PDB entry 7E8E | electron microscopy, 3.90 A resolution | chains D and A of the 12 polymer chains in the assembly

Chain D (and A):
Protein: Potassium voltage-gated channel subfamily D member 2
Organism: Homo sapiens
Notes: chain A of this document is another copy of the same molecule, construct and numbering; everything in this record applies to it too
UniProt: Q9NZV8 (KCND2_HUMAN); residue numbers follow UniProt; this construct covers 2-495
Sequence (494 residues; numbered 2 to 495; the number before each row is that of its first residue):
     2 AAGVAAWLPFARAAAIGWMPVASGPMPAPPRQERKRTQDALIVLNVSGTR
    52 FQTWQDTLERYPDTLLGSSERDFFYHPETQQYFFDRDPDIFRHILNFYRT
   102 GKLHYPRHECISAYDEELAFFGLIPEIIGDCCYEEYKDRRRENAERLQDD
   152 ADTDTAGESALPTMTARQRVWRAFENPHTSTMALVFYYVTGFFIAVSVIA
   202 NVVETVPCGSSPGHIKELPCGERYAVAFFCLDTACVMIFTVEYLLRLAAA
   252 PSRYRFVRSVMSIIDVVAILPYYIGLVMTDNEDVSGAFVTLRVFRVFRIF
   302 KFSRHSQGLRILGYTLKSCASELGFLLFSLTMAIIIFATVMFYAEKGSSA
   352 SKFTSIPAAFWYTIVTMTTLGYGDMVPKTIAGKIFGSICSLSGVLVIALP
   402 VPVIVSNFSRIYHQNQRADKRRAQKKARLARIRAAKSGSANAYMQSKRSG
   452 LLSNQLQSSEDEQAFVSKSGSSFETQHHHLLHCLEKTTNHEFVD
Unresolved in the structure: 158-166, 219-223, 451-471 (chain A: 158-166, 220-223, 451-471)
Sequence notes: conflict Ser-450 (Asn in Q9NZV8)
Curated features (UniProtKB/Swiss-Prot):
  - region: Ala-2 to Met-20 (Interaction with KCNIP1, KCNIP2, and other family members), Glu-71 to Asp-90 (Interaction with KCNIP1), Gln-308 to Ala-321 (S4-S5 linker), Phe-474 to Thr-489 (Required for dendritic targeting)
  - motif: Thr-370 to Asp-375 (Selectivity filter)
  - binding site (Zn(2+)): His-105, Cys-111, Cys-132, Cys-133
  - binding site (K(+)): Thr-370, Leu-371, Gly-372, Tyr-373
  - modified residue: Thr-38 (Phosphothreonine), Ser-438 (Phosphoserine)
  - natural variant: Val-404 (V404M: Found in a family with atypical autism and severe epilepsy)
  - mutagenesis: Gly-309 (G309A: Increases peak current amplitude and causes a negative shift in the voltage-dependence of activation), Arg-311 (R311A: No effect on peak current amplitude, but causes a positive shift in the voltage-dependence of activation. May increase the affinity for the closed-inactivated state of the channel), Ile-312 (I312A: Increases peak current amplitude and causes a positive shift in the voltage-dependence of activation), Leu-313 (L313A: Causes a positive shift in the voltage-dependence of activation. May decrease the affinity for the closed-inactivated state of the channel), Gly-314 (G314A: Loss of channel activity), Tyr-315 (Y315A: Increases peak current amplitude but has a minor effect on the voltage-dependence of activation), Thr-316 (T316A: Increases peak current amplitude and causes a positive shift in the voltage-dependence of activation), Leu-317 (L317A: Increases peak current amplitude and causes a positive shift in the voltage-dependence of activation), Lys-318 (K318A: Increases peak current amplitude and causes a positive shift in the voltage-dependence of activation), Ser-319 (S319A: May impair protein folding), Cys-320 (C320A: Increases peak current amplitude and causes a positive shift in the voltage-dependence of activation ...), Ser-322 (S322A: Increases peak current amplitude and causes a positive shift in the voltage-dependence of activation. May increase the affinity for the closed-inactivated state of the channel), 16 further mutagenesis entries in UniProt

Chain D / chain A interface:
Residue-residue contacts (97):
  Ala-2(D) with Phe-474(A)
  Ala-3(D) with Phe-474(A), hydrophobic
  Ala-6(D) with Phe-474(A), hydrophobic
  Leu-9(D) with Phe-474(A), hydrophobic; Gln-477(A)
  Ala-12(D) with Leu-481(A), hydrophobic
  Arg-13(D) with Gln-477(A), hydrogen bond
  Trp-19(D) with Leu-485(A), hydrophobic; Thr-488(A)
  Val-22(D) with Thr-488(A)
  Ala-23(D) with Thr-488(A)
  Ser-24(D) with Lys-487(A)
  Pro-26(D) with Lys-487(A)
  Met-27(D) with Lys-487(A)
  Pro-28(D) with His-480(A)
  Ala-29(D) with His-480(A), hydrogen bond (backbone-side chain)
  Pro-30(D) with His-480(A)
  Pro-31(D) with His-480(A)
  Leu-42(D) with His-77(A); Phe-84(A), hydrophobic
  Arg-51(D) with Asn-46(A); Gly-49(A), hydrogen bond (side chain-backbone)
  Phe-52(D) with Ser-48(A); Gly-49(A)
  Gln-53(D) with Ser-48(A), hydrogen bond (backbone-backbone); Gly-49(A); Phe-84(A)
  Thr-54(D) with Asp-86(A)
  Trp-55(D) with His-77(A); Asp-86(A)
  Thr-58(D) with Asp-86(A)
  Arg-93(D) with Asp-88(A), salt bridge; Asp-90(A), salt bridge; Glu-110(A), salt bridge
  Leu-96(D) with Ser-48(A)
  Asn-97(D) with Asp-88(A), hydrogen bond
  Arg-100(D) with Asp-86(A), hydrogen bond (side chain-backbone); Arg-87(A); Glu-117(A), salt bridge; Glu-118(A), salt bridge
  Thr-101(D) with Glu-117(A)
  His-105(D) with Cys-111(A), hydrogen bond; Ser-113(A); Ala-114(A)
  Arg-108(D) with Arg-140(A)
  His-109(D) with His-109(A)
  Glu-127(D) with Arg-432(A), hydrogen bond (backbone-side chain)
  Ile-128(D) with Arg-432(A)
  Asp-131(D) with Arg-147(A)
  Cys-132(D) with Cys-111(A), hydrogen bond; Ser-113(A), hydrogen bond; Arg-147(A), hydrogen bond (backbone-side chain)
  Cys-133(D) with Cys-111(A), hydrophobic
  Tyr-134(D) with Gln-425(A)
  Glu-135(D) with Arg-147(A); Arg-418(A)
  Phe-326(D) with Gly-309(A); Leu-310(A), hydrophobic
  Phe-329(D) with Phe-303(A), hydrophobic; Leu-310(A), hydrophobic
  Met-333(D) with Ile-300(A), hydrophobic
  Ile-336(D) with Val-203(A), hydrophobic; Val-297(A), hydrophobic
  Ile-337(D) with Val-297(A), hydrophobic; Ile-300(A), hydrophobic
  Thr-340(D) with Val-297(A)
  Phe-343(D) with Thr-206(A)
  Tyr-344(D) with Glu-205(A), hydrogen bond; Arg-293(A); Val-294(A), hydrophobic
  Ser-356(D) with Thr-206(A)
  Ile-357(D) with Asn-202(A); Thr-206(A)
  Phe-361(D) with Val-203(A), hydrophobic
  Tyr-363(D) with Tyr-373(A), hydrogen bond
  Val-366(D) with Leu-371(A)
  Thr-367(D) with Leu-371(A); Tyr-373(A), hydrogen bond
  Thr-370(D) with Thr-370(A); Leu-371(A)
  Leu-371(D) with Leu-371(A); Gly-372(A)
  Gly-372(D) with Leu-371(A); Gly-372(A); Tyr-373(A)
  Tyr-373(D) with Tyr-373(A)
  Gly-374(D) with Tyr-373(A)
  Val-377(D) with Tyr-373(A), hydrophobic
  Lys-384(D) with Trp-362(A)
  Ser-388(D) with Ile-365(A)
  Ser-391(D) with Thr-369(A)
  Leu-392(D) with Leu-331(A), hydrophobic; Ile-398(A), hydrophobic
  Val-395(D) with Ile-398(A), hydrophobic
  Leu-396(D) with Ile-405(A), hydrophobic
  Ala-399(D) with Val-406(A)
  Leu-400(D) with Leu-313(A), hydrophobic
Also at the interface, not in a pair above, chain D (74 interface residues in all): Gly-25, Gln-33, Lys-103, Pro-107, Glu-323, Pro-358, Pro-378, Pro-403
Also at the interface, not in a pair above, chain A (66 interface residues in all): Thr-50, Pro-89, Asn-144, Val-207, Pro-208, Phe-301, His-306, Asp-375, Val-402, Phe-409, Tyr-413, Lys-421, Thr-476, His-483, Cys-484

In short:
74 residues of chain D and 66 residues of chain A are in contact; the contacts include 14 hydrogen bonds and 5
salt bridges. Among the polar pairs are Arg-93(D)/Asp-88(A), Arg-93(D)/Asp-90(A) and Arg-93(D)/Glu-110(A).
Chain D and chain A are both Potassium voltage-gated channel subfamily D member 2 (Homo sapiens); the
structure, CryoEM structure of human Kv4.2-DPP6S-KChIP1 complex, transmembrane and intracellular region, was
determined by electron microscopy, deposited together with 7E83, 7E84 and 7F3F.
